9BF6 - chains F and G of the 12 polymer chains in the assembly; structure by electron microscopy, 4.50 A resolution (low resolution: residue-level contacts below are approximate; hydrogen-bond / salt-bridge calls are withheld).

[Chain F]
Protein: Envelope glycoprotein gp120
From: Human immunodeficiency virus 1
UniProt: Q5G5U5 (Q5G5U5_9HIV1); the construct lacks a stretch of the UniProt sequence and is renumbered around it, so the offset changes along the chain: 31-135 = UniProt 30-134; 138-184 = UniProt 135-181; 186-309 = UniProt 185-308; 312-321 = UniProt 309-318; 4 more segments
Sequence (480 residues; each row starts with the number of its first residue; note: 9 numbers in that range are skipped by the numbering (no residue carries them; nothing is unmodelled there); a row labelled like 184A-184C holds insertion residues (184A, then the next letters in order); X marks 1 residue of unknown identity (built as UNK)):
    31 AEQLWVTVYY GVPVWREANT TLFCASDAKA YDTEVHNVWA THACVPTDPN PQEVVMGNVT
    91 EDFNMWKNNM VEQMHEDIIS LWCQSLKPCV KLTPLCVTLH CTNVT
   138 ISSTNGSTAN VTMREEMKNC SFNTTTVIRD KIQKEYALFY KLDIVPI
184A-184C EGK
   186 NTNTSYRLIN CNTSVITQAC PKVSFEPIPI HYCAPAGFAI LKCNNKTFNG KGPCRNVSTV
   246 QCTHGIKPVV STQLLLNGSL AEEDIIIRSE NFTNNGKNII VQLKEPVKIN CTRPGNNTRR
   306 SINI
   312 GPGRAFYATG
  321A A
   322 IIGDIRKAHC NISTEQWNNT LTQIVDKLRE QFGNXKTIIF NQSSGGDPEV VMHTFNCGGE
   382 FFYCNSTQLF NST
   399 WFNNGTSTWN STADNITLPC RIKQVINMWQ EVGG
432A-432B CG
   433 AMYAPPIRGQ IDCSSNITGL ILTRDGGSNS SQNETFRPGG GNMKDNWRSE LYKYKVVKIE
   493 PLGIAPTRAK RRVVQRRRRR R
Unresolved in the structure: 31, 59-63, 138-148, 184A-184C, 356, 399-411, 458-464, 506-513
Disulfides: Cys54-Cys74, Cys113-Cys432A, Cys119-Cys205, Cys126-Cys196, Cys131-Cys157, Cys218-Cys247, Cys228-Cys239, Cys296-Cys331, Cys378-Cys445, Cys385-Cys418
Glycans and other covalent adducts: N-acetylglucosamine (NAG) linked to Asn49, Asn88, Asn133, Asn156, Asn160, Asn197, Asn230, Asn241, Asn276, Asn295, Asn301, Asn362, Asn386, Asn392, Asn413, Asn448; glycan linked to Asn262, Asn332
Construct notes: conflict Cys113 (Asp112 in Q5G5U5), Ser190 (Gly189 in Q5G5U5), Gly432B (Lys425 in Q5G5U5); insertion (356, 432, 432A); expression tag (509-513)

[Chain G]
Protein: PGT122 heavy chain
From: Homo sapiens
Notes: fragment: Fab
Sequence (132 residues; numbered 1 to 111 plus 21 insertion-coded residues; the number before each row is that of its first residue; a row labelled like 82A-82C holds insertion residues (82A, then the next letters in order)):
     1 QVHLQESGPG LVKPSETLSL TCNVSGTLVR DNYWSWIRQP LGKQPEWIGY VHDSGDTNYN
    61 PSLKSRVHLS LDKSKNLVSL RL
82A-82C TGV
    83 TAADSAIYYC ATTKHGRR
100A-100R IYGVVAFKEWFTYFYMDV
   101 WGKGTSVTVS S
Disulfides: Cys22-Cys92

[How chain F and chain G interact]
Contacting residue pairs (8):
  Asp325(F) - Tyr100B(G)
  Ile326(F) - Tyr100B(G)
  Ile326(F) - Glu100I(G)
  Arg327(F) - Tyr100B(G)
  Arg327(F) - Gly100C(G)
  Lys328(F) - Phe100G(G)
  Thr415(F) - Val100D(G)
  Pro417(F) - Phe100G(G)
Other interface residues (no listed pair), chain F (7 interface residues in all): His330

[Overview]
Chain F and chain G form an interface of 7 and 5 residues respectively. Covalently linked N-acetylglucosamine:
at Asn49(F), Asn88(F), Asn133(F), Asn156(F), Asn160(F) and Asn197(F) and 10 more.
Chain F is Envelope glycoprotein gp120 (Human immunodeficiency virus 1) and chain G is PGT122 heavy chain
(Homo sapiens); the structure, Cryo-EM structure of the HIV-1 WITO IDL Env trimer in complex with PGT122 Fab,
was determined by electron microscopy (same publication as 9BER and 9BEW).
